PDB entry 8UQW | X-ray diffraction, 1.50 A resolution | chains A and B

== Chain A (and B) ==
Protein: Phosphotriesterase variant PTE-R18
Organism: Brevundimonas diminuta
Notes: chain B of this document is another copy of the same molecule, construct and numbering; everything in this record applies to it too
Reference sequence: A0A060GYS7 (A0A060GYS7_BREDI); residues 33-365 here correspond to UniProt positions 1-333 (UniProt number = residue number - 32)
Chain sequence (333 residues; row label = number of the first residue in the row):
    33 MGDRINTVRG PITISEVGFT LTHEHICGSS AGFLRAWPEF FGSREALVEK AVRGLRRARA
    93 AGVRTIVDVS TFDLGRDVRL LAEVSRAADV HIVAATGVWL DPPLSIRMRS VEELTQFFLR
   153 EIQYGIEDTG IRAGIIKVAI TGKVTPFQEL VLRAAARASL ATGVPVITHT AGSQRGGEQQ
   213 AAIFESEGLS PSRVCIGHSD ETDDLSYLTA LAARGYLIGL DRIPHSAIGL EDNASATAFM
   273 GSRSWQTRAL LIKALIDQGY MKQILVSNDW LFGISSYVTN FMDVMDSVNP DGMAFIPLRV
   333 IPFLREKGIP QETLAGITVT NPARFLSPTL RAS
Disordered / not traced: 33-35, 260-275, 363-365 (chain B: 33-35, 362-365)
Reported in the primary citation:
  - binding site for chloride ion: Lys169
  - conformationally variable residues (order/disorder transition, side-chain flip): Lys169, Ile260 to Arg275

== How chain A and chain B interact ==
Pairs across the interface - 67 pairs, chain A then chain B:
  Ser61(A) with Ser137(B)
  Ser62(A) with Pro135(B); Leu136(B); Ser137(B), hydrogen bond
  Ala63(A) with Ala63(B); Phe104(B)
  Gly64(A) with Phe104(B)
  Phe65(A) with Phe104(B); Ser137(B)
  Arg67(A) with Glu159(B), salt bridge
  Ala68(A) with Phe104(B), hydrophobic; Phe149(B); Arg152(B)
  Trp69(A) with Glu145(B); Phe149(B), hydrophobic
  Pro70(A) with Arg152(B)
  Glu71(A) with Arg152(B), salt bridge
  Phe72(A) with Arg141(B)
  Phe104(A) with Ala63(B); Gly64(B); Phe65(B); Ala68(B), hydrophobic
  Arg111(A) with Arg67(B)
  Trp131(A) with Leu136(B), hydrophobic
  Asp133(A) with Pro135(B); Leu136(B), hydrogen bond (side chain-backbone); Arg139(B), salt bridge
  Pro135(A) with Ser62(B); Asp133(B)
  Leu136(A) with Ser62(B); Trp131(B), hydrophobic; Asp133(B), hydrogen bond (backbone-side chain); Ser308(B)
  Ser137(A) with Ser61(B); Ser62(B), hydrogen bond; Phe65(B); Ser307(B), hydrogen bond; Ser308(B)
  Arg139(A) with Asp133(B), salt bridge
  Met140(A) with Ser308(B); Tyr309(B); Val310(B), hydrophobic
  Arg141(A) with Phe72(B); Ser307(B), hydrogen bond (side chain-backbone); Tyr309(B), hydrogen bond (side chain-backbone); Val310(B); Thr311(B), hydrogen bond
  Glu145(A) with Trp69(B); Thr311(B), hydrogen bond
  Phe149(A) with Ala68(B); Trp69(B), hydrophobic
  Arg152(A) with Ala68(B); Pro70(B); Glu71(B), salt bridge
  Glu159(A) with Arg67(B), salt bridge
  Asp160(A) with Arg67(B), salt bridge
  Ser307(A) with Ser137(B), hydrogen bond; Arg141(B), hydrogen bond (backbone-side chain)
  Ser308(A) with Leu136(B); Ser137(B); Met140(B)
  Tyr309(A) with Met140(B); Arg141(B), hydrogen bond (backbone-side chain)
  Val310(A) with Met140(B); Arg141(B)
  Thr311(A) with Arg141(B), hydrogen bond; Glu145(B), hydrogen bond
Other interface residues (no listed pair), chain A (35 interface residues in all): Ile138, Gln148, Glu153, Thr161
Other interface residues (no listed pair), chain B (32 interface residues in all): Ile138, Gln148, Glu153

== Overview ==
The interface between chain A and chain B involves 35 residues on one side and 32 on the other, with 14
hydrogen bonds and 7 salt bridges. Polar contacts include Arg67(A)-Glu159(B), Glu71(A)-Arg152(B) and
Asp133(A)-Arg139(B). From the paper: a binding site for chloride ion at Lys169(A); conformational variability
at Lys169(A) and Ile260(A).
Chain A and chain B are both Phosphotriesterase variant PTE-R18 (Brevundimonas diminuta); the structure, Round
18 Arylesterase Variant of Apo-Phosphotriesterase Measured at 13 keV, was determined by X-ray diffraction
(same publication as 8UQX, 8UQY and 8UQZ).
